PDB entry 7MGV | X-ray diffraction, 2.44 A resolution | chains U and B of the 5 polymer chains in the assembly

# Chain U
Protein: CdnA3 Leader peptide
Sequence (12 residues; numbered 1 to 12; the number before each row is that of its first residue):
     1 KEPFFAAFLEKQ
What the authors report for this chain:
  - contacts within the chain: Pro3-Ala6, Phe4-Ala7, Phe5-Phe8, Ala6-Leu9

# Chain B
Protein: CdnC
Organism: Chryseobacterium gregarium DSM 19109
Sequence (360 residues; numbered -19 to 340; the number before each row is that of its first residue; numbers below 1 keep their minus sign (Met-19 is residue -19)):
   -19 MGSSHHHHHHSSGLVPRGSHMNKILIITHTADNFSIDKVTEYIDKNGCEV
    31 IRFNVDEYPLKNKLSTTFQDGKWTTTLETPEKKNSLEDISTVWYRRAYNI
    81 GHGIKEELDAKFYGAAMGEIRNTLFGFLESIDAYSLGKPSVYRRLDSKEE
   131 QLKIADKIGFKIPATCVTNNPEEAKRFIVKHRDVVAKMQTGFAIYEDGVE
   181 NVVFTNVVNEDKLEELDTLLYCPMQFQKKIEKKKELRITVVGRDVYAFEI
   231 DSQQSEAAKTDWRKDGINLIDKWIPTELPQDIEFMILELLDVYHVDYGAI
   281 DMIVSPEDEYYFIEINAAGEFFWLDNLTEENRISKSIADLLCDKAPRRDN
   331 RVLVEQPIEK
Unresolved in the structure: -19 to 0, 334-340
Ligand contacts: ADP (adenosine-5'-diphosphate): Lys128, Pro143, Val165, Lys167, Met168, Thr185, Gln207, Lys208, Lys209, Ile210, Lys212, Glu215, Thr240, Asp241, Trp242, Arg243, Ile283, Ile293, Glu294
What the authors report for this chain:
  - binding site for ADP: Lys167, Thr185, Gln207, Lys208, Lys212, Glu215, Arg243, Glu294
  - conformationally variable residues (loop rearrangement, side-chain flip): Arg75 to Arg76, Arg123, Ile230 to Lys252
  - contacts within the chain: Ser15-Arg75 (hydrogen bond), Arg75-Glu300, Asp12-Arg75
  - specificity-determining residues: Arg123
  - mutagenesis - R123D, R123G: abolished catalytic activity
  - catalytic residues: Arg217 (proposed by the authors, not directly observed)

# Chain U / chain B interface
Contacting residue pairs - 10 pairs, chain U then chain B:
  Lys1(U) with Glu87(B), salt bridge; Leu88(B); Asp89(B), hydrogen bond (backbone-backbone); Phe92(B)
  Glu2(U) with Leu88(B); Asp89(B); Phe92(B)
  Pro3(U) with Leu88(B); Phe92(B)
  Ala6(U) with Phe92(B), hydrophobic
Interface residues without a listed pair, chain U (6 interface residues in all): Phe5, Leu9
Interface residues without a listed pair, chain B (6 interface residues in all): Ala95, Ala96
From the paper, about this interface:
  - specific contacts: Lys1(U)-Glu87(B) (hydrogen bond)

# In short
Chain U and chain B each contribute 6 residues to their interface; the contacts include 1 hydrogen bond and 1
salt bridge. Polar contacts include Lys1(U)-Glu87(B) and Lys1(U)-Asp89(B). The authors report a hydrogen bond
between Lys1(U) and Glu87(B). From the paper: the catalytic residue Arg217(B); R123D and R123G of chain B
abolish catalytic activity.
Chain U is CdnA3 Leader peptide and chain B is CdnC (Chryseobacterium gregarium DSM 19109); the structure,
Chryseobacterium gregarium RiPP-associated ATP-grasp ligase in complex with ADP, and a leader and core
peptide, was determined by X-ray diffraction.
